Entry 3JBQ (electron microscopy, 11.00 A resolution (very low resolution: no residue pairs are listed; an interface is given only as per-side residue counts)); this record covers chains B and F of the 12 polymer chains in the assembly.

== Chain B (and F) ==
Molecule: phosphodiesterase 5/6 chimera catalytic domain
From: Bos taurus
Notes: chain F of this document is another copy of the same molecule, construct and numbering; everything in this record applies to it too
Chain sequence (330 residues; numbered 531 to 860; the number before each row is that of its first residue):
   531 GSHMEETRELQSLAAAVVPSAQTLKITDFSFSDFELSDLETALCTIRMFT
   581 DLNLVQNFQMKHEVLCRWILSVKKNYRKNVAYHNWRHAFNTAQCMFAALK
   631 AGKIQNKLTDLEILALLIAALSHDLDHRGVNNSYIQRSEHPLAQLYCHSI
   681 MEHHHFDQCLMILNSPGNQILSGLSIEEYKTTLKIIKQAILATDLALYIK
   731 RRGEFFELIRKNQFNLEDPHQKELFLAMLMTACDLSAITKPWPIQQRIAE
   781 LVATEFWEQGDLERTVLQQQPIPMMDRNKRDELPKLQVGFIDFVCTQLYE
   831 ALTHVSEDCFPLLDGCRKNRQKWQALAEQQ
Disordered / not traced: 531, 860

== How chain B and chain F interact ==
At this resolution (11 A) residue pairs are not listed: 15 residues of chain B and 15 of chain F lie at the interface.

== Summary ==
The chain B/chain F interface involves 15 residues from each chain.
Chain B and chain F are both phosphodiesterase 5/6 chimera catalytic domain (Bos taurus); the structure,
Domain Organization and Conformational Plasticity of the G Protein Effector, PDE6, was determined by electron
microscopy together with 3JAB from the same study.
